8JW0 - chains d and h of the 29 polymer chains in the assembly; structure by electron microscopy, 2.90 A resolution.

[Chain d]
Name: Photosystem I PsaD
Organism: Amphidinium carterae
Sequence (257 residues; row label = number of the first residue in the row):
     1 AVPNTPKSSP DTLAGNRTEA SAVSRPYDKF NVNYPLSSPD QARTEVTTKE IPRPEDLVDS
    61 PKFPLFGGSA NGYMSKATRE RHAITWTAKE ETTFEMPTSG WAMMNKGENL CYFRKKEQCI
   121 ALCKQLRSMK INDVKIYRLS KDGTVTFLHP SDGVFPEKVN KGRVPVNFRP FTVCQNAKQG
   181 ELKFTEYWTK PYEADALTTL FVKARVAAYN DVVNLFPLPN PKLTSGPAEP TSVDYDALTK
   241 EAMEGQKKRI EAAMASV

[Chain h]
Name: Photosystem I PsaR
Organism: Amphidinium carterae
Sequence (132 residues; each row starts with the number of its first residue):
     1 YTESAQDAKL FETVFSTYTA EYLKGPMYET PEKMIGRRPF NPGEPLWGED KKLTSNVLGP
    61 LKRVSSNELA FLTMICLAIG AWGEAQFLWF DPQFAAIDRG EYFNPIYIIA ASLLPVSFWA
   121 HIACYIQKAN GK
Ligand contacts:
  - chlorophyll a (CLA), molecule 1: Phe94, Ile97, Tyr102, Phe103, Pro105, Ile108, Ile109
  - chlorophyll a (CLA), molecule 2: Ile108, Ser112, Pro115, Val116, Trp119
  - chlorophyll a (CLA), molecule 3: Phe118, His121, Ile122, Tyr125, Lys128
  - Diadinoxanthin (DD6; (3S,3'R,5R,6S,7cis)-7',8'-didehydro-5,6-dihydro-5,6-epoxy-beta,beta-carotene-3,3'-diol): Glu84, Phe87, Leu88, Phe94, Phe103, Ile108, Ala111
  - peridinin (PID): Asn67, Ala70, Thr73, Met74, Leu77, Glu84, Leu114, Pro115, Ser117, Phe118, His121, Cys124, Lys128

[Interface between chain d and chain h]
Residue-residue contacts (65; chain d residue first):
  Leu197(d) - Phe15(h)  hydrophobic
  Leu200(d) - Phe15(h)  hydrophobic
  Phe201(d) - Phe15(h)
  Phe201(d) - Thr19(h)
  Phe201(d) - Leu23(h)  hydrophobic
  Phe201(d) - Tyr28(h)  hydrophobic
  Ala204(d) - Ser16(h)
  Ala204(d) - Thr19(h)
  Ala204(d) - Ala20(h)
  Arg205(d) - Leu23(h)
  Arg205(d) - Tyr28(h)  hydrogen bond
  Ala208(d) - Ala20(h)
  Ala208(d) - Leu23(h)  hydrophobic
  Ala208(d) - Lys24(h)
  Tyr209(d) - Tyr28(h)
  Tyr209(d) - Thr30(h)  hydrogen bond
  Tyr209(d) - Glu32(h)
  Tyr209(d) - Arg38(h)
  Asn210(d) - Arg38(h)  hydrogen bond
  Asp211(d) - Lys24(h)  salt bridge
  Val212(d) - Arg38(h)
  Val212(d) - Phe40(h)
  Val212(d) - Trp47(h)  hydrophobic
  Val213(d) - Trp47(h)
  Val213(d) - Gly48(h)
  Val213(d) - Glu49(h)
  Asn214(d) - Lys24(h)
  Leu215(d) - Lys24(h)
  Leu215(d) - Lys33(h)
  Leu215(d) - Arg38(h)
  Phe216(d) - Lys24(h)  hydrogen bond (backbone-backbone)
  Phe216(d) - Gly25(h)
  Phe216(d) - Pro26(h)  hydrophobic
  Phe216(d) - Lys33(h)
  Phe216(d) - Pro39(h)
  Pro217(d) - Lys33(h)
  Pro217(d) - Met34(h)
  Pro217(d) - Ile35(h)  hydrogen bond (backbone-backbone)
  Pro217(d) - Pro39(h)  hydrophobic
  Pro217(d) - Pro42(h)  hydrophobic
  Leu218(d) - Glu29(h)
  Leu218(d) - Thr30(h)
  Leu218(d) - Lys33(h)
  Leu218(d) - Met34(h)  hydrophobic
  Leu218(d) - Ile35(h)
  Pro219(d) - Ile35(h)  hydrophobic
  Asn220(d) - Ile35(h)
  Pro221(d) - Met34(h)
  Val233(d) - Gly43(h)
  Leu238(d) - Pro42(h)
  Ala242(d) - Pro26(h)
  Met243(d) - Pro26(h)  hydrophobic
  Met243(d) - Met27(h)  hydrophobic
  Gln246(d) - Glu21(h)
  Gln246(d) - Tyr22(h)
  Gln246(d) - Gly25(h)
  Arg249(d) - Glu21(h)  salt bridge
  Arg249(d) - Lys24(h)
  Ile250(d) - Tyr18(h)  hydrophobic
  Ile250(d) - Glu21(h)
  Ala253(d) - Thr17(h)
  Ala253(d) - Glu21(h)
  Met254(d) - Val14(h)
  Met254(d) - Tyr18(h)  hydrophobic
  Val257(d) - Leu10(h)  hydrophobic
Interface residues without a listed pair, chain d (33 interface residues in all): Pro170, Ala207, Tyr235, Thr239
Interface residues without a listed pair, chain h (32 interface residues in all): Glu12, Asn41

[Overview]
33 residues of chain d face 32 of chain h across their interface; the contacts include 5 hydrogen bonds and 2
salt bridges. Polar contacts include Asp211(d)-Lys24(h), Arg249(d)-Glu21(h) and Arg205(d)-Tyr28(h). Ligands of
chain h: 3 copies of chlorophyll a, Diadinoxanthin and peridinin.
Here chain d is Photosystem I PsaD and chain h is Photosystem I PsaR, both from Amphidinium carterae. Entry
8JW0 (PSI-AcpPCI supercomplex from Amphidinium carterae) was determined by electron microscopy together with
8JZE and 8JZF from the same study.
